9OA2 - chains F and Z of the 12 polymer chains in the assembly; structure by electron microscopy, 3.85 A resolution.

# Chain F
Name: Replicative DNA helicase
From: Escherichia coli
Notes: EC 3.6.4.12
Reference sequence: P0ACB0 (DNAB_ECOLI); residues 1-471 here = UniProt positions 1-471
Sequence (471 residues; each row starts with the number of its first residue):
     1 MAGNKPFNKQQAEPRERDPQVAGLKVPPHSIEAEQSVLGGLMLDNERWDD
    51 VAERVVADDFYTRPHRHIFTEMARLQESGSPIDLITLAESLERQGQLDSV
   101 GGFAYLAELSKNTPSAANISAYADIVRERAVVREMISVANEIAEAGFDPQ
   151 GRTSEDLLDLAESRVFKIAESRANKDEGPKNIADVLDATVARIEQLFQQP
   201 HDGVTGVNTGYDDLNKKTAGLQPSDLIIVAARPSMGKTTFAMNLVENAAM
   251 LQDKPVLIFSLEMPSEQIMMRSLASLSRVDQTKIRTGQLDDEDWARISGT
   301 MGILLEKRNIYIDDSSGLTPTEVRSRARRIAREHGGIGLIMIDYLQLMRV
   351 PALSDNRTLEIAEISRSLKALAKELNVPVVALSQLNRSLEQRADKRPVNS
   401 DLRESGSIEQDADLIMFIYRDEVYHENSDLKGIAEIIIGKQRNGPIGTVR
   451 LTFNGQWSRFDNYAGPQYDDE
Not modelled in the structure: 1-23, 469-471
Curated features (UniProtKB/Swiss-Prot):
  - binding site (ATP): Ser234, Lys237, Thr238, Arg442
  - mutagenesis: Pro81 (P81H: About 100-fold increased survival following 3000 Gy ionizing radiation), Ala130 (A130V: In dnaB8, dnaB43, dnaB454; temperature sensitive, no DNA replication at 42 degrees Celsius in vivo, in vitro decreased helicase activity at 30, at 42 degrees Celius almost no helicase, no ...), Met242 (M242I: In dnaB70; temperature sensitive, no DNA replication at 42 degrees Celsius in vivo, in vitro 25% helicase activity at 30, further decreased helicase at 42 degrees Celius, low ATPase activity ...), Gly299 (G299D: In dnaB252; temperature sensitive, no DNA replication at 42 degrees Celsius in vivo, in vitro no change in pRNA synthesis, 5'-3' helicase activity or ATPase at either temperature)
Metal / ion sites: Mg2+: Thr238, Glu262 (together with ADP)
Residues lining bound ligands:
  - ADP (adenosine-5'-diphosphate), molecule 1: Pro233, Ser234, Met235, Gly236, Lys237, Thr238, Thr239, Glu262, Arg271, Gln281, Thr282, Arg285, Arg420, Phe453, Gly455
  - ADP, molecule 2: Arg442, Asn443, Gly444, Pro445

# Chain Z
Name: Helicase loader
From: Escherichia phage Lambda
Reference sequence: P03689 (VRPP_LAMBD); residues 1-233 here = UniProt positions 1-233
Sequence (233 residues; each row starts with the number of its first residue):
     1 MENIAAQMVNFDREQMRRIANNMPEQYDEKPQVQQVAQIINGVFSQLLAT
    51 FPASLANRDQNEVNEIRRQWVLAFRENGITTMEQVNAGMRVARRQNRPFL
   101 PSPGQFVAWCREEASVTAGLPNVSELVDMVYEYCRKRGLYPDAESYPWKS
   151 NAHYWLVTNLYQNMRANALTDAELRRKAADELVHMTARINRGEAIPEPVK
   201 QLPVMGGRPLNRAQALAKIAEIKAKFGLKGASV
Not modelled in the structure: 1-118, 232-233
Differences from the reference sequence: engineered mutation Glu2 (Lys in P03689)

# Interface between chain F and chain Z
Pairs across the interface (18; chain F residue first):
  Asp187(F) with Leu228(Z)
  Ala191(F) with Ala231(Z), hydrophobic
  Glu194(F) with Ile219(Z); Lys223(Z), salt bridge
  Phe197(F) with Ala215(Z), hydrophobic
  Gln198(F) with Arg212(Z), hydrogen bond (backbone-side chain)
  Pro200(F) with Arg212(Z)
  Ala393(F) with Leu169(Z)
  Asp429(F) with Arg135(Z), salt bridge
  Leu430(F) with Lys136(Z)
  Thr448(F) with Gly138(Z)
  Arg450(F) with Arg135(Z), hydrogen bond (side chain-backbone); Lys136(Z); Leu139(Z)
  Gln467(F) with Leu139(Z)
  Tyr468(F) with Lys136(Z); Leu139(Z); Tyr140(Z)
Interface residues without a listed pair, chain F (15 interface residues in all): Asp394, Pro466
Interface residues without a listed pair, chain Z (16 interface residues in all): Cys134, Ala168, Lys229, Gly230

# In short
The interface between chain F and chain Z involves 15 residues on one side and 16 on the other; the contacts
include 2 hydrogen bonds and 2 salt bridges. Polar pairs include Glu194(F)-Lys223(Z), Asp429(F)-Arg135(Z) and
Gln198(F)-Arg212(Z). Bound to chain F: ADP.
Here chain F is Replicative DNA helicase (Escherichia coli) and chain Z is Helicase loader (Escherichia phage
Lambda). Entry 9OA2 (Ecoli DnaB helicase and Phage Lambda loader P with ADP-Mg in a 6:6 stoichiometry ratio)
was determined by electron microscopy, deposited together with 8V9S and 9OA1.
